PDB entry 6ZOU | X-ray diffraction, 2.90 A resolution | chains H and Z of the 28 polymer chains in the assembly

== Chain H ==
Name: Proteasome subunit beta type-2
From: Saccharomyces cerevisiae S288C
Notes: EC 3.4.25.1
UniProtKB: P25043 (PSB2_YEAST); residues 1-232 here correspond to UniProt positions 30-261 (UniProt number = residue number + 29)
Chain sequence (232 residues; row label = number of the first residue in the row):
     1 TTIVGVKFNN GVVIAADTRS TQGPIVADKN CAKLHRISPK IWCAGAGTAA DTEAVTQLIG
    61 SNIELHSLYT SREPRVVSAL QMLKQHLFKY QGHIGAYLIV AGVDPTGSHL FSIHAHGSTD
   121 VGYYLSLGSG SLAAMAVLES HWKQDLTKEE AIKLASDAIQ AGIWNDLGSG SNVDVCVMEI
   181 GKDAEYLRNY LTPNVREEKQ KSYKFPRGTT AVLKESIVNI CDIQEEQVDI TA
Disordered / not traced: 227-232
Covalent attachments: Syrbactin inhibitor (QOH) linked to Thr1
Small-molecule neighbours: Syrbactin inhibitor (QOH; 11-methyl-N-[(2S,3R)-1-[[(5S,8S,10S)-5-methyl-10-oxidanyl-2,7-bis(oxidanylidene)-1,6-diazacyclododec-8-yl]amino]-3-oxidanyl-1-oxidanylidene-butan-2-yl]dodecanamide): Ser20, Thr21, Gln22, Lys33, Gly45, Ala46, Gly47, Thr48, Ala49, Ser129
Curated features (UniProtKB/Swiss-Prot):
  - active site: Thr1 (Nucleophile)
From the paper describing this entry:
  - binding site for Syrbactin inhibitor: Thr1, Gly47

== Chain Z ==
Name: Proteasome subunit beta type-6
From: Saccharomyces cerevisiae S288C
Notes: EC 3.4.25.1
UniProtKB: P23724 (PSB6_YEAST); residues 1-222 here correspond to UniProt positions 20-241 (UniProt number = residue number + 19)
Chain sequence (222 residues; row label = number of the first residue in the row):
     1 QFNPYGDNGG TILGIAGEDF AVLAGDTRNI TDYSINSRYE PKVFDCGDNI VMSANGFAAD
    61 GDALVKRFKN SVKWYHFDHN DKKLSINSAA RNIQHLLYGK RFFPYYVHTI IAGLDEDGKG
   121 AVYSFDPVGS YEREQCRAGG AAASLIMPFL DNQVNFKNQY EPGTNGKVKK PLKYLSVEEV
   181 IKLVRDSFTS ATERHIQVGD GLEILIVTKD GVRKEFYELK RD
Metal / ion sites: Mg2+ near Val198 (its only coordinating residue here)
Small-molecule neighbours: Syrbactin inhibitor (QOH; 11-methyl-N-[(2S,3R)-1-[[(5S,8S,10S)-5-methyl-10-oxidanyl-2,7-bis(oxidanylidene)-1,6-diazacyclododec-8-yl]amino]-3-oxidanyl-1-oxidanylidene-butan-2-yl]dodecanamide): Tyr5, Pro104, Tyr106, Asp126, Pro127, Val128, Ser130

== How chain H and chain Z interact ==
Contacting residue pairs - 60 pairs, chain H then chain Z:
  Arg19(H) with Ile196(Z); Asp222(Z), salt bridge
  Pro24(H) with Arg194(Z); His195(Z); Ile196(Z), hydrogen bond (backbone-backbone)
  Ile25(H) with Arg194(Z); His195(Z)
  Val26(H) with Glu193(Z); Arg194(Z), hydrogen bond (backbone-backbone); Ile196(Z), hydrophobic
  Ala27(H) with Arg194(Z), hydrogen bond (backbone-side chain)
  Lys29(H) with Glu193(Z), salt bridge; Arg194(Z)
  Ile163(H) with Asp222(Z)
  Trp164(H) with Ile35(Z); Arg38(Z), hydrogen bond (backbone-side chain); Arg221(Z); Asp222(Z)
  Asn165(H) with Tyr33(Z); Arg38(Z)
  Asp166(H) with Tyr33(Z); Asp222(Z)
  Leu167(H) with Arg28(Z); Ile30(Z), hydrophobic; Asp32(Z); Tyr33(Z), hydrogen bond (backbone-backbone); Ile35(Z), hydrophobic; Ile196(Z)
  Gly168(H) with Tyr33(Z)
  Ser169(H) with Asp222(Z)
  Gly170(H) with Asp222(Z)
  Ser171(H) with Asp222(Z), hydrogen bond (backbone-side chain)
  Asn194(H) with Lys220(Z), hydrogen bond (backbone-side chain); Asp222(Z), hydrogen bond
  Arg196(H) with Thr189(Z); Ser190(Z); Glu193(Z)
  Glu197(H) with Arg185(Z), salt bridge
  Lys199(H) with Asp186(Z)
  Gln200(H) with Lys182(Z); Arg185(Z), hydrogen bond; Asp186(Z), hydrogen bond (backbone-side chain)
  Lys201(H) with Glu179(Z); Asp186(Z)
  Tyr203(H) with Phe149(Z); Gln153(Z); Leu183(Z); Asp186(Z), hydrogen bond
  Phe205(H) with Asn152(Z); Gln153(Z); Gln159(Z)
  Pro206(H) with Pro162(Z), hydrophobic
  Arg207(H) with Pro162(Z)
  Gly208(H) with Pro162(Z)
  Thr209(H) with Asn158(Z); Gln159(Z); Tyr160(Z), hydrogen bond (backbone-backbone)
  Thr210(H) with Asn165(Z)
  Ala211(H) with Gly166(Z)
  Val212(H) with Asn165(Z)
Other interface residues (no listed pair), chain H (34 interface residues in all): Thr21, Gly23, Asp28, Val195
Other interface residues (no listed pair), chain Z (33 interface residues in all): Ser34, Leu145, Glu161, Glu218

== Overview ==
34 residues of chain H face 33 of chain Z across their interface; the contacts include 12 hydrogen bonds and 3
salt bridges. Among the polar pairs are Arg19(H)-Asp222(Z), Lys29(H)-Glu193(Z) and Glu197(H)-Arg185(Z). Chain
Z binds Syrbactin inhibitor. Covalently linked Syrbactin inhibitor: at Thr1(H). From the paper: a binding site
for Syrbactin inhibitor at Thr1(H) and Gly47(H).
Chain H is Proteasome subunit beta type-2 and chain Z is Proteasome subunit beta type-6, both from
Saccharomyces cerevisiae S288C; the structure, Yeast 20S proteasome in complex with glidobactin-like natural
product HB333, was determined by X-ray diffraction (same publication as 6ZP6 and 6ZP8).
